PDB entry 9DA1 | X-ray diffraction, 1.47 A resolution | chains A and B

== Chain A (and B) ==
Molecule: 5-hydroxymethyl-dUMP N-hydrolase
Source organism: Homo sapiens
Notes: EC 3.2.2.-; chain B of this document is another copy of the same molecule, construct and numbering; everything in this record applies to it too
Reference sequence: O43598 (DNPH1_HUMAN); numbering as in UniProt (aligned over 20-162)
Chain sequence (145 residues; numbered 18 to 162; the number before each row is that of its first residue):
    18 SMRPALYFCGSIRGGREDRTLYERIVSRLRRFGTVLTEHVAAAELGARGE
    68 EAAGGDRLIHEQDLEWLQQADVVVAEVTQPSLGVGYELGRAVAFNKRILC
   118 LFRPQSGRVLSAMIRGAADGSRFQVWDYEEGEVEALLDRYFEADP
Disordered / not traced: 18, 56-70, 160-162 (chain B: 18-19, 56-71, 160-162)
Construct notes: expression tag (18-19)
Ligand contacts:
  - A1BBB (5-(hydroxymethyl)uridine 5'-(dihydrogen phosphate)), molecule 1: Tyr24, Phe25, Cys26, Gly27, Ser28, Ile29, Arg30, Gly31, Ile76, Asp80, Ser98, Leu99, Gly100, Val101, Glu104
  - A1BBB, molecule 2: Ser128, Ala129, Met130

== Interface between chain A and chain B ==
Residue-residue contacts (66; chain A residue first):
  Arg30(A) with Val126(B); Leu127(B), hydrogen bond (side chain-backbone); Ser128(B); Ala129(B)
  Asp73(A) with Ala129(B); Arg132(B); Gly133(B)
  Arg74(A) with Gly133(B), hydrogen bond (side chain-backbone); Ala134(B); Ala135(B)
  Ile76(A) with Ala129(B), hydrophobic
  His77(A) with Met130(B); Gly133(B); Ala134(B)
  Asp80(A) with Met130(B)
  Leu81(A) with Met130(B), hydrophobic
  Val94(A) with Leu99(B)
  Pro97(A) with Pro97(B)
  Ser98(A) with Ser98(B); Leu99(B)
  Leu99(A) with Val94(B); Ser98(B); Val101(B), hydrophobic; Gly102(B); Leu127(B), hydrophobic; Ile131(B), hydrophobic
  Gly100(A) with Ser128(B), hydrogen bond (backbone-side chain); Met130(B)
  Val101(A) with Leu99(B), hydrophobic
  Gly102(A) with Leu99(B); Gly102(B); Tyr103(B), hydrogen bond (backbone-backbone)
  Tyr103(A) with Gly102(B), hydrogen bond (backbone-backbone); Tyr103(B); Gly106(B); Met130(B), hydrophobic; Ala134(B)
  Gly106(A) with Tyr103(B); Arg107(B)
  Arg107(A) with Gly106(B); Val109(B)
  Val109(A) with Arg107(B)
  Ala110(A) with Ala110(B), hydrophobic
  Val126(A) with Arg30(B)
  Leu127(A) with Arg30(B), hydrogen bond (backbone-side chain); Leu99(B), hydrophobic
  Ser128(A) with Arg30(B); Gly100(B), hydrogen bond (side chain-backbone)
  Ala129(A) with Arg30(B); Asp73(B); Ile76(B), hydrophobic
  Met130(A) with His77(B); Asp80(B); Leu81(B), hydrophobic; Gly100(B); Tyr103(B), hydrophobic
  Ile131(A) with Leu99(B), hydrophobic; Tyr103(B), hydrophobic
  Arg132(A) with Asp73(B)
  Gly133(A) with Asp73(B); Arg74(B), hydrogen bond (backbone-side chain); His77(B)
  Ala134(A) with Arg74(B); His77(B); Tyr103(B)
  Ala135(A) with Arg74(B), hydrogen bond (backbone-side chain)
Other interface residues (no listed pair), chain A (34 interface residues in all): Gly31, Gln96, Glu104, Leu105, Asp136
Other interface residues (no listed pair), chain B (33 interface residues in all): Gly31, Gln96, Glu104, Leu105

== In short ==
The interface between chain A and chain B involves 34 residues on one side and 33 on the other; the contacts
include 9 hydrogen bonds. Polar pairs include Arg30(A)-Leu127(B), Arg74(A)-Gly133(B) and Gly100(A)-Ser128(B).
Ligands of chain A: compound A1BBB.
Chain A and chain B are both 5-hydroxymethyl-dUMP N-hydrolase (Homo sapiens); the structure, Crystal structure
of human DNPH1 bound to inhibitor 1a, was determined by X-ray diffraction, deposited together with 9DA2, 9DA3,
9DA4, 9DA5 and 9DA6.
